PDB entry 4QV9 | X-ray diffraction, 2.60 A resolution | chains J and X of the 28 polymer chains in the assembly

# Chain J (and X)
Protein: Proteasome subunit beta type-4
Organism: Saccharomyces cerevisiae
Notes: EC 3.4.25.1; chain X of this document is another copy of the same molecule, construct and numbering; everything in this record applies to it too
UniProtKB: P22141 (PSB4_YEAST); residue numbers follow UniProt; this construct covers 1-198
Sequence (198 residues; row label = number of the first residue in the row):
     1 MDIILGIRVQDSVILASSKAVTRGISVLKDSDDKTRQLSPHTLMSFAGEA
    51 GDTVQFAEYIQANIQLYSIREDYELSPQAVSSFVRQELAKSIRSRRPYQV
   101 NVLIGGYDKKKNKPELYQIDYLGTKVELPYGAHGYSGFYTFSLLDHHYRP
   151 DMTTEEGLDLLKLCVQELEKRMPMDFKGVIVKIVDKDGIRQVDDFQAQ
Unresolved in the structure: 196-198
Curated features (UniProtKB/Swiss-Prot):
  - modified residue: Met1 (N-acetylmethionine), Ser76 (Phosphoserine)
Bound ions: Mg2+ near Gln118 (its only coordinating residue here)

# How chain J and chain X interact
Residue-residue contacts (38):
  Thr22(J) with Pro173(X)
  Gly24(J) with Pro173(X)
  Ile25(J) with Tyr135(X), hydrophobic; Tyr139(X), hydrogen bond (backbone-side chain); Arg171(X); Pro173(X)
  Ser26(J) with Arg171(X)
  Val27(J) with Lys170(X); Arg171(X), hydrogen bond (backbone-side chain); Met172(X); Pro173(X), hydrophobic
  Leu28(J) with Arg171(X)
  Asp30(J) with Lys170(X), salt bridge
  Tyr135(J) with Ile25(X), hydrophobic
  Tyr139(J) with Ile25(X), hydrogen bond (side chain-backbone)
  Glu169(J) with Asp175(X); Lys177(X), hydrogen bond (backbone-side chain)
  Lys170(J) with Val27(X); Asp30(X), salt bridge; Lys177(X), hydrogen bond (backbone-side chain)
  Arg171(J) with Ile25(X); Ser26(X); Val27(X), hydrogen bond (side chain-backbone); Leu28(X)
  Met172(J) with Val27(X)
  Pro173(J) with Thr22(X); Gly24(X); Ile25(X); Val27(X), hydrophobic; Met174(X); Asp175(X), hydrogen bond (backbone-backbone)
  Met174(J) with Pro173(X); Met174(X), hydrophobic
  Asp175(J) with Glu169(X); Pro173(X), hydrogen bond (backbone-backbone); Asp175(X)
  Lys177(J) with Glu169(X), hydrogen bond (side chain-backbone); Lys170(X), hydrogen bond (side chain-backbone)

# Summary
Chain J and chain X each contribute 17 residues to their interface; the contacts include 10 hydrogen bonds and
2 salt bridges. Polar pairs include Asp30(J)-Lys170(X), Ile25(J)-Tyr139(X) and Val27(J)-Arg171(X).
Chain J and chain X are both Proteasome subunit beta type-4 (Saccharomyces cerevisiae); the structure, yCP
beta5-C63F mutant, was determined by X-ray diffraction together with 4QUX, 4QUY, 4QV0, 4QV1, 4QV3, 4QV4 and 42
further entries from the same study.
